PDB entry 1QTQ | X-ray diffraction, 2.25 A resolution | chains B and A

# Chain B
Molecule: TRNA GLN II (75-nt RNA)
Source organism: Escherichia coli
Sequence (75 nucleotides; numbered 901 to 976; 1 number in that range is skipped by the numbering (no residue carries it; nothing is unmodelled there); the number before each row is that of its first residue):
   901 UGGGGUAUCGCCAAGC
   918 GGUAAGGCACCGGAUUCUGAUUCCGGCAUUCCGAGGUUCGAAUCCUCGUA
   968 CCCCAGCCA
Unresolved in the structure: 901

# Chain A
Protein: Protein (glutaminyl-tRNA synthetase)
Source organism: Escherichia coli
Notes: EC 6.1.1.18
UniProtKB: P00962 (SYQ_ECOLI); numbering as in UniProt (aligned over 1-553)
Sequence (553 residues; numbered 1 to 553; the number before each row is that of its first residue):
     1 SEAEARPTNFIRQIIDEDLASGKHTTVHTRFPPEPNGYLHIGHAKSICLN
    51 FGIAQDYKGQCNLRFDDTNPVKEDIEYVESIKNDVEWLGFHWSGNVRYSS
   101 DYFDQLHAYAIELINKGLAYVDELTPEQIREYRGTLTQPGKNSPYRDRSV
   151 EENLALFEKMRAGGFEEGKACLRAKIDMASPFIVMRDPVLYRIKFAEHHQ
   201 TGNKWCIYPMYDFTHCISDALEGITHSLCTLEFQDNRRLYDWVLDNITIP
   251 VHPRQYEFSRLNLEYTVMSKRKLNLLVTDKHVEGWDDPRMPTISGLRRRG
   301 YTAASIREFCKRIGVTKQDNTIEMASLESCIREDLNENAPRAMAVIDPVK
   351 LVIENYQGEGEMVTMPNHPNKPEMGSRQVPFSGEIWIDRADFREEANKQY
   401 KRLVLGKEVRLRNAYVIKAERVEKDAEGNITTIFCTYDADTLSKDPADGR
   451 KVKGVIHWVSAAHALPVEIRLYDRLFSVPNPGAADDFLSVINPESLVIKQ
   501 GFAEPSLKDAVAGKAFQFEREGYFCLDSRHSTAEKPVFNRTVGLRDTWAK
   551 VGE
Unresolved in the structure: 1-7, 443-453, 548-553
Small-molecule neighbours: TRNA (QSI; 5'-O-[N-(L-glutaminyl)-sulfamoyl]adenosine): Arg30, Phe31, Pro32, Pro33, Glu34, His40, Gly42, His43, Lys45, Ser46, Asp66, Tyr211, His215, Leu228, Cys229, Thr230, Phe233, Phe258, Arg260, Leu261, Met268, Lys270

# Interface between chain B and chain A
Contacting residue pairs - 101 pairs, chain B then chain A:
  G902(B) with Leu136(A), base contact; Thr137(A), base contact; Pro181(A), hydrogen bond to the base
  G903(B) with Pro181(A), sugar contact; Phe182(A), sugar contact; Asp235(A), hydrogen bond to the base
  G904(B) with Phe182(A), sugar contact; Gln234(A), sugar contact; Asp235(A), hydrogen bond to the sugar; Arg238(A), hydrogen bond to the phosphate
  G905(B) with Gln234(A), hydrogen bond to the sugar; Arg237(A), salt bridge to the phosphate; Arg238(A), salt bridge to the phosphate; Lys317(A), hydrogen bond to the phosphate
  U906(B) with Lys317(A), salt bridge to the phosphate; Gln318(A), sugar contact
  A907(B) with Gln318(A), hydrogen bond to the phosphate
  U908(B) with Gln318(A), hydrogen bond to the phosphate
  G910(B) with Glu323(A), hydrogen bond to the base
  C911(B) with Thr321(A), hydrogen bond to the sugar; Ile322(A), sugar contact; Glu323(A), sugar contact
  C912(B) with Ile313(A), hydrogen bond to the sugar; Asn320(A), phosphate contact; Thr321(A), hydrogen bond to the phosphate
  A913(B) with Ile313(A), sugar contact; Thr316(A), hydrogen bond to the phosphate; Gln318(A), phosphate contact
  A914(B) with Thr316(A), phosphate contact
  C916(B) with Gln13(A), hydrogen bond to the base
  C925(B) with Ala325(A), sugar contact; Ser326(A), sugar contact; Ser329(A), sugar contact
  A926(B) with Ala325(A), sugar contact
  C927(B) with Arg545(A), salt bridge to the phosphate
  C934(B) with Arg410(A), hydrogen bond to the base; Leu411(A), base contact; Arg412(A), hydrogen bond to the sugar; Asn413(A), hydrogen bond to the base; Ala414(A), base contact; Leu442(A), base contact; Val455(A), sugar contact
  U935(B) with Arg341(A), hydrogen bond to the base; Pro369(A), base contact; Arg412(A), salt bridge to the phosphate; Val455(A), sugar contact; Gln517(A), hydrogen bond to the base; Glu519(A), hydrogen bond to the base; Arg520(A), hydrogen bond to the base; Leu544(A), base contact
  G936(B) with Gln399(A), hydrogen bond to the base; Tyr400(A), base contact; Lys401(A), salt bridge to the phosphate; Arg402(A), hydrogen bond to the base; Val455(A), phosphate contact; Arg520(A), salt bridge to the phosphate; Asp546(A), hydrogen bond to the sugar
  A937(B) with Asn370(A), base contact; Leu544(A), sugar contact; Arg545(A), salt bridge to the phosphate; Thr547(A), phosphate contact
  U938(B) with Asn336(A), sugar contact; Asn370(A), hydrogen bond to the base; Arg545(A), phosphate contact
  C969(B) with Asp319(A), sugar contact
  C970(B) with Glu232(A), sugar contact
  C971(B) with Leu136(A), base contact; Ile183(A), sugar contact; Asp235(A), sugar contact
  A972(B) with Arg130(A), sugar contact; Arg133(A), hydrogen bond to the sugar; Gly134(A), sugar contact; Thr135(A), base contact; Leu136(A), base contact; Ile183(A), sugar contact
  G973(B) with Arg130(A), phosphate contact; Arg133(A), salt bridge to the phosphate
  C974(B) with Leu124(A), hydrogen bond to the base; Thr125(A), base contact; Pro126(A), base contact; Ile129(A), phosphate contact; Arg133(A), salt bridge to the phosphate; Gly168(A), hydrogen bond to the base; Cys171(A), base contact; Val189(A), sugar contact; Arg192(A), base contact; Met210(A), sugar contact
  C975(B) with Asn69(A), hydrogen bond to the sugar; Arg192(A), salt bridge to the phosphate; Lys194(A), salt bridge to the phosphate; Met210(A), sugar contact
  A976(B) with Glu34(A), sugar contact; Asp66(A), phosphate contact; Thr68(A), hydrogen bond to the phosphate; Asn69(A), phosphate contact; Arg192(A), salt bridge to the phosphate; Pro209(A), phosphate contact; Met210(A), phosphate contact; Tyr211(A), hydrogen bond to the phosphate; Phe233(A), base contact; Asn236(A), base contact
Other interface residues (no listed pair), chain B (31 interface residues in all): G915, G924
Other interface residues (no listed pair), chain A (73 interface residues in all): Lys72, Ala170, Leu231, Arg312, Val315, Thr441

# Overview
31 residues of chain B and 73 residues of chain A are in contact, with 31 hydrogen bonds and 13 salt bridges.
Polar contacts include G902(B)-Pro181(A), G903(B)-Asp235(A) and G910(B)-Glu323(A). Chain A binds TRNA.
Chain B is TRNA GLN II (75-nt RNA) and chain A is Protein (glutaminyl-tRNA synthetase), both from Escherichia
coli; the structure, Glutaminyl-tRNA synthetase complexed with tRNA and an amino acid analog, was determined
by X-ray diffraction.
